Entry 8QMB (X-ray diffraction, 2.00 A resolution); this record covers chains B and H of the 6 polymer chains in the assembly.

Chain B:
Protein: DNA topoisomerase 4 subunit B, DNA topoisomerase 4 subunit A
From: Streptococcus pneumoniae
Notes: EC 5.6.2.2; engineered mutation(s): Insertion of His at postion 648
Reference sequence: chimeric construct of Q59961, P72525: residues 404-647 from Q59961 (PARE_STRPN) positions 404-647 (same numbers); residues 1001-1488 from P72525 positions 1-488 (UniProt number = residue number - 1000)
Sequence (742 residues; row label = number of the first residue in the row; note: 352 numbers in that range are skipped by the numbering (no residue carries them; nothing is unmodelled there)):
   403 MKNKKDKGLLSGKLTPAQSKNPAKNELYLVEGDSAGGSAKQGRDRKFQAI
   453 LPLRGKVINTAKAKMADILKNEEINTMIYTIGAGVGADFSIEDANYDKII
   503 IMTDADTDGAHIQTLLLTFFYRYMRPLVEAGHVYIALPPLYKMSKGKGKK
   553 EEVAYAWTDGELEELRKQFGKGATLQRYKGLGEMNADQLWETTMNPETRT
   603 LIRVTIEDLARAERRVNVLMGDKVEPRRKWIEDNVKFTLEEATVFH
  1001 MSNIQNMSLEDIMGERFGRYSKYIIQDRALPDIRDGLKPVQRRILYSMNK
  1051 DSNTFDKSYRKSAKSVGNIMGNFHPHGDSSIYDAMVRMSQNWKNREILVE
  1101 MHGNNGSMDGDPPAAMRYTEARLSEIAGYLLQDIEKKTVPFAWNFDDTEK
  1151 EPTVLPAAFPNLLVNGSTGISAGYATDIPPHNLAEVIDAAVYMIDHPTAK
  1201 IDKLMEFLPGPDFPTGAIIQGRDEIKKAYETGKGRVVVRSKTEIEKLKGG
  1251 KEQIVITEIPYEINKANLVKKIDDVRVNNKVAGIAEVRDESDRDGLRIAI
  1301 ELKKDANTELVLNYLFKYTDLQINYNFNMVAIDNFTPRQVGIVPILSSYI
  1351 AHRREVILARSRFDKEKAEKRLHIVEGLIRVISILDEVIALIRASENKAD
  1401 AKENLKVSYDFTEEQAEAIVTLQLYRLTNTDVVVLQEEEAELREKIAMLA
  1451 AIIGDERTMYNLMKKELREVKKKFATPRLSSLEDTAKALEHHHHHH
Unresolved in the structure: 403-410, 1487-1496
Construct notes: initiating methionine (403); variant Ile460 (Val in Q59961), Ala644 (Thr in Q59961), Thr1257 (Ile257 in P72525); linker (648); expression tag (1489-1496)
Curated features (UniProtKB/Swiss-Prot):
  - binding site (Mg(2+)): Glu433, Asp506, Asp508
  - site: Lys458 (Interaction with DNA), Asn461 (Interaction with DNA), His513 (Interaction with DNA), Arg629 (Interaction with DNA), Lys1038 (Interaction with DNA), His1074 (Interaction with DNA), His1076 (Interaction with DNA), Arg1087 (Interaction with DNA), Lys1093 (Interaction with DNA), Arg1117 (Transition state stabilizer)
  - active site: Tyr1118 (O-(5'-phospho-DNA)-tyrosine intermediate)
Bound ions: Mg2+ site 1: Asp506, Asp508; Mg2+ site 2: Phe1316, Thr1319, Gln1322
Residues lining bound ligands: delafloxacin (TE9): Leu411, Leu412, Gly434, Asp435, Leu455, Arg456, Gly457, Ser1079
From the paper describing this entry:
  - binding site for the 11-nt DNA strand: Tyr1118, Ile1170
  - catalytic residues: Arg1117, Tyr1118
  - binding site for delafloxacin: Ser1079, Asp1083, Arg1117
  - mutagenesis - S1079F (8-16-fold): decreased binding to fluoroquinolones (citing earlier work)

Chain H:
Molecule: 11-nt DNA strand
Sequence (11 nucleotides; row label = number of the first residue in the row):
     1 AACCGTATTAC

How chain B and chain H interact:
Residue-residue contacts (38; chain B residue first):
  Leu412(B) with DG5(H), sugar contact
  Arg456(B) with DG5(H), hydrogen bond to the base
  Gly457(B) with DG5(H), base contact
  Lys458(B) with DG5(H), base contact; DT6(H), sugar contact; DA7(H), sugar contact
  Val459(B) with DA7(H), sugar contact
  Ile460(B) with DT6(H), phosphate contact; DA7(H), phosphate contact
  Asn461(B) with DA7(H), hydrogen bond to the phosphate; DT8(H), hydrogen bond to the phosphate
  Lys464(B) with DT8(H), salt bridge to the phosphate; DT9(H), salt bridge to the phosphate
  Asn473(B) with DT6(H), sugar contact
  His513(B) with DA7(H), hydrogen bond to the phosphate; DT8(H), salt bridge to the phosphate
  Leu517(B) with DA7(H), sugar contact
  Met622(B) with DT8(H), phosphate contact
  Val626(B) with DT9(H), sugar contact; DA10(H), phosphate contact
  Arg629(B) with DT9(H), salt bridge to the phosphate
  Arg630(B) with DA10(H), salt bridge to the phosphate
  Phe1017(B) with DT8(H), phosphate contact
  Pro1112(B) with DA2(H), phosphate contact
  Tyr1118(B) with DA1(H), hydrogen bond to the phosphate
  Ile1170(B) with DT8(H), base contact; DT9(H), sugar contact
  Ser1171(B) with DT8(H), sugar contact; DT9(H), sugar contact
  Ala1172(B) with DT8(H), phosphate contact; DT9(H), phosphate contact
  Gly1173(B) with DT8(H), phosphate contact; DT9(H), hydrogen bond to the phosphate
  Tyr1174(B) with DT9(H), sugar contact
  Ala1175(B) with DT9(H), phosphate contact
  Arg1235(B) with DC11(H), phosphate contact
  Asn1326(B) with DC11(H), sugar contact
  Asn1328(B) with DA10(H), sugar contact
Also at the interface, not in a pair above, chain B (30 interface residues in all): Tyr1020, Arg1117, Lys1233
Also at the interface, not in a pair above, chain H (10 interface residues in all): DC4

Summary:
Chain B and chain H form an interface of 30 and 10 residues respectively; the contacts include 6 hydrogen
bonds and 5 salt bridges. Among the polar pairs are Arg456(B)-DG5(H), Asn461(B)-DA7(H) and Asn461(B)-DT8(H).
Bound to chain B: delafloxacin. The paper reports catalytic residues Arg1117(B) and Tyr1118(B); S1079F of
chain B reduces binding to fluoroquinolones.
Chain B is DNA topoisomerase 4 subunit B, DNA topoisomerase 4 subunit A (Streptococcus pneumoniae) and chain H
is an 11-nt DNA strand; the structure, Nucleant-assisted 2.0 A resolution structure of the Streptococcus
pneumoniae topoisomerase IV-V18mer DNA complex with the novel ..., was determined by X-ray diffraction
together with 8QMC and 8C41 from the same study.
